8WKS - chains E and H of the 8 polymer chains in the assembly; structure by electron microscopy, 3.58 A resolution.

[Chain E]
Protein: TUBE
Source organism: Siphoviridae sp. ct0106
UniProt: A0A162TY69 (A0A162TY69_BACIU); residue numbers follow UniProt; this construct covers 1-264
Sequence (264 residues; row label = number of the first residue in the row):
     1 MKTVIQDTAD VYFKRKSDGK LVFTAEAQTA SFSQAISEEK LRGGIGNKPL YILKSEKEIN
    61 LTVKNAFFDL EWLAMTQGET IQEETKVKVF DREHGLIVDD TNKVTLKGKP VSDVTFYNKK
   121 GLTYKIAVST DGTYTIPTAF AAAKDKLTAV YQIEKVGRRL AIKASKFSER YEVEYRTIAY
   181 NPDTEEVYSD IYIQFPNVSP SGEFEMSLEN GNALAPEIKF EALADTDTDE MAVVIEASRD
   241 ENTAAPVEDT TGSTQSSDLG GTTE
Not modelled in the structure: 1-8, 77-172, 235-264
Reported in the primary citation:
  - mutagenesis - F204A/M206A: abolished binding to SIR2-like domain-containing protein (chain H)

[Chain H]
Protein: SIR2-like domain-containing protein
Source organism: Bacillus subtilis subsp. natto (strain BEST195)
UniProt: D4G637 (D4G637_BACNB); residues 2-1005 here = UniProt positions 2-1005
Sequence (1004 residues; row label = number of the first residue in the row):
     2 VKVDLESKRY GEKLKEVFLM LDNNVVECIK EITESSRNGK LVFFVGAGVS TLSDYPQWWR
    62 LVDKYHEELY GSPKKGNYSS DEYLRIPQIF YNVKGEMAFD GILKDFFQVD KPTNPIHDKI
   122 LAMNPAHVIT TNYDNLIDTA CWKRGKYFSV ISAEEDVANA TSSRYLLKVA GDFRKGFKGE
   182 NVVLKEDDYL NYDQNYPLIS NLMKTIIATH TIVFIGYGLG DYNINMLLNW VRKLQKDSFH
   242 KPFFIRTDPS PIENETLIYY ENKGLRIIDA ASLIDSNEYD YLERYSAVMD LLIESQENKF
   302 ITKDDEVIDY IYGKISPLFA LQYIRKIDLK HVFEYDYHFE VNGTVVRHKN KGFGYMERFF
   362 ELKESCDERS KLSKKQYERF NALFNFFEKN GVICMAKDAG TLNTSIEINS LAYHGKYDVM
   422 KKFIEEQSVS IEDDYKKAFF LACLGRWEES YDLYSNIILN SIDESNGCVY YLSQINRYRI
   482 YQSITQAVTQ FNGLGLLTFG RHYKPFTDEF LARIEREMTN FNIDDLFNGM PFEFQKKYKI
   542 LEFLSDNQFL YDDTVKLFEL TNKVRSEMSE GSYSFGMSSD IVVLLRLYDN LRFLYENCLW
   602 SVSFHEFHQY IRNSMSLLIE KAEYERTRDI DELGFSFFGK KSGFFMEYYD FVNISRHFKI
   662 DDIKNLERSC SIDKIRFGEQ EKIEEYLVGI AEEITKQFSA NGMNVVFYTQ FISEAKAALY
   722 FAKYVKLSEE GLGKIVKALL FYFPERDLDI GKRYVWLERL TKCNELPKSI ISIIDDFLVL
   782 QAEKHIDQNY SEVSSNGLYS RDYGALIKHF EKNFISKRLS EITLCLTQDK QKQIDFLFKL
   842 LPLLSTNAKS HLLSFKSVEN INDLMNGIRI GLIDEFTPEH EELIIEYLET RKVNYIVEKE
   902 KGIQTFSSND YMSTFGIWYF LEEINNSKME EFIGMDDQYD FFVDPENFDY KKFIPSWLKN
   962 YNDKLLGKIA GNKHMKHHVI EVLKERVKNS NDKRYLEILM NYFI
Not modelled in the structure: 2-21
Sequence notes: conflict Ala171 (His in D4G637)
Reported in the primary citation:
  - self-association interface (contacts with another copy of this molecule); pairs are residue here / residue on that copy: Val94-Tyr260
  - catalytic residues: Asn133 (by similarity / conservation)
  - mutagenesis - I259S/Y260G: decreased catalytic activity

[Chain E / chain H interface]
Contacting residue pairs (25):
  Ala27(E) with Phe576(H)
  Gln28(E) with Phe576(H), hydrogen bond (backbone-backbone); Met578(H), hydrogen bond (side chain-backbone)
  Thr29(E) with Glu568(H)
  Ala30(E) with Gly572(H); Ser573(H); Tyr574(H), hydrogen bond (backbone-backbone); Phe576(H), hydrophobic
  Ser31(E) with Glu571(H), hydrogen bond
  Phe32(E) with Ser573(H); Tyr574(H), hydrophobic; Phe576(H), hydrophobic; Leu634(H), hydrophobic; Gly635(H)
  Ser33(E) with Glu571(H)
  Ile59(E) with Leu634(H), hydrophobic
  Lys64(E) with Met578(H)
  Ala179(E) with Phe638(H)
  Tyr180(E) with Phe638(H)
  Pro182(E) with Phe638(H); Phe639(H), hydrophobic; Gly640(H)
  Asn212(E) with His349(H)
  Leu214(E) with His339(H); His349(H)
Interface residues without a listed pair, chain E (16 interface residues in all): Ala9, Asn181
Interface residues without a listed pair, chain H (17 interface residues in all): Ser575, Gly577, Asp630
Interface features reported in the paper:
  - interface residues, chain E: Ala27(E)
  - hot spots on chain E (mutagenesis) - F204A/M206A: abolished binding to SIR2-like domain-containing protein (chain H)

[Overview]
16 residues of chain E and 17 residues of chain H are in contact, with 4 hydrogen bonds. Polar pairs include
Gln28(E)-Met578(H), Ser31(E)-Glu571(H) and Gln28(E)-Phe576(H). From the paper: the catalytic residue
Asn133(H); F204A/M206A of chain E abolish binding to SIR2-like domain-containing protein (chain H).
Chain E is TUBE (Siphoviridae sp. ct0106) and chain H is SIR2-like domain-containing protein (Bacillus
subtilis subsp. natto (strain BEST195)); the structure, Cryo-EM structure of DSR2-TUBE complex, was determined
by electron microscopy (same publication as 8WKT and 8WKX).
